Entry 4A90 (X-ray diffraction, 1.90 A resolution); this record covers chain A.

[Chain A]
Molecule: Histone deacetylase complex subunit SAP18
From: Mus musculus
UniProt: O55128 (SAP18_MOUSE); residues 1-143 here = UniProt positions 1-143
Chain sequence (143 residues; row label = number of the first residue in the row):
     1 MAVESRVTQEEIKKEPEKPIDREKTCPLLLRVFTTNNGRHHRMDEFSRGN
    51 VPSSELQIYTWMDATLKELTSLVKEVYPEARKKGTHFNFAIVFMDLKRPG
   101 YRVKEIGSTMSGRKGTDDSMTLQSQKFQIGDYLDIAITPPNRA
Disordered / not traced: 1-3, 13-15, 96-99, 142-143
UniProt features mapped onto this chain:
  - modified residue: A2 (N-acetylalanine)
  - cross-link: K13 (Glycyl lysine isopeptide (Lys-Gly) (interchain with G-Cter in SUMO2))
  - mutagenesis: C26 (C26R: Impairs interactions with RNPS1, ACIN1 and PNN; reduces ASAP and PSAP complex assemblies)

[Overview]
From UniProt: one mutagenesis site.
Chain A is Histone deacetylase complex subunit SAP18 (Mus musculus); the structure, Crystal structure of mouse
SAP18 residues 1-143, was determined by X-ray diffraction (same publication as 4A6Q and 4A8X).
